3EYV - chains L and A of the 4 polymer chains in the assembly; structure by X-ray diffraction, 2.50 A resolution.

[Chain L (and A)]
Protein: hu3S193 Fab, light chain
Source organism: Mus musculus
Notes: antibody fragment or engineered binder; chain A of this document is another copy of the same molecule, construct and numbering; everything in this record applies to it too
Sequence (219 residues; row label = number of the first residue in the row):
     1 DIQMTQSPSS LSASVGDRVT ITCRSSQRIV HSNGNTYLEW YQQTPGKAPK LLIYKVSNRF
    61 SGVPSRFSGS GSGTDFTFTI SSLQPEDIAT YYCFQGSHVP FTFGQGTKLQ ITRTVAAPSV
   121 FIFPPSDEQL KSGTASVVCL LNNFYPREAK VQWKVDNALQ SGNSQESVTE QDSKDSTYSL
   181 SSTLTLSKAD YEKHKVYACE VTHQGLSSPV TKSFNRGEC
Disordered / not traced: 217-219 (chain A: fully traced)
Cystine bridges: Cys-23/Cys-93, Cys-139/Cys-199
Bound ions: Zn2+ site 1: Asn-142, Asn-143 (shared with 1 residue of chain B; 1 residue of chain H); Zn2+ site 2: Asp-190, His-194
Reported in the primary citation:
  - Zn2+ coordination: Asn-142, Asp-190, His-194

[Interface between chain L and chain A]
Residue-residue contacts - 7 pairs, chain L then chain A:
  Lys-50(L) / Lys-174(A)
  Pro-64(L) / Gln-84(A)
  Arg-66(L) / Gln-84(A)
  Ser-82(L) / Ser-65(A)
  Gln-84(L) / Pro-64(A)
  Gln-84(L) / Arg-66(A)  hydrogen bond
  Glu-86(L) / Glu-86(A)
Also at the interface, not in a pair above, chain L (8 interface residues in all): Gly-62, Ser-65
Also at the interface, not in a pair above, chain A (7 interface residues in all): Pro-85

[Overview]
The interface between chain L and chain A involves 8 residues on one side and 7 on the other; the contacts
include 1 hydrogen bond. Its one hydrogen-bonded contact is Gln-84(L)/Arg-66(A). The Zn2+ site 1 is built by
Asn-142(L) and Asn-143(L). From the paper: Zn2+ coordination by Asn-142(L), Asp-190(L) and His-194(L).
Chain L and chain A are both hu3S193 Fab, light chain (Mus musculus); the structure, Anti-Lewis Y Fab fragment
with Lewis Y antigen in the presence of zinc ions, was determined by X-ray diffraction.
